PDB entry 7V0O | electron microscopy, 6.60 A resolution (low resolution: residue-level contacts below are approximate; hydrogen-bond / salt-bridge calls are withheld) | chains C and c of the 16 polymer chains in the assembly

Chain C:
Name: Spike glycoprotein E1
From: Eastern equine encephalitis virus
UniProt: Q4QXJ7 (POLS_EEEVF); residues 1-400 here correspond to UniProt positions 802-1201 (UniProt number = residue number + 801)
Sequence (400 residues; numbered 1 to 400; the number before each row is that of its first residue):
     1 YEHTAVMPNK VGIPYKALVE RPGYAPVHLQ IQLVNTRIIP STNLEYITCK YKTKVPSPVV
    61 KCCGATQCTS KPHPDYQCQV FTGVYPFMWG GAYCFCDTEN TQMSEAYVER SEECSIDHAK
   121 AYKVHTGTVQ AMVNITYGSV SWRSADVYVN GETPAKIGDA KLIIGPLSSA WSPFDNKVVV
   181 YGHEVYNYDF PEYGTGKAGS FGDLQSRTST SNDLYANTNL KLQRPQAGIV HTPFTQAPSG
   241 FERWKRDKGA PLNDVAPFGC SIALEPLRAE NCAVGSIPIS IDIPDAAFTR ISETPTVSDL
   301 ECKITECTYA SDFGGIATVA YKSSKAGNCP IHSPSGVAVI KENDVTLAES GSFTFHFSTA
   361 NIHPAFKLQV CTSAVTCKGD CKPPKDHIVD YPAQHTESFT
Cystine bridges: Cys49-Cys114, Cys62-Cys94, Cys63-Cys96, Cys68-Cys78, Cys260-Cys272, Cys302-Cys377, Cys307-Cys381, Cys329-Cys371

Chain c:
Name: Spike glycoprotein E2
From: Eastern equine encephalitis virus
UniProt: Q4QXJ7 (POLS_EEEVF); residues 1-342 here correspond to UniProt positions 325-666 (UniProt number = residue number + 324)
Sequence (342 residues; numbered 1 to 342; the number before each row is that of its first residue):
     1 DLDTHFTQYK LARPYIADCP NCGHSRCDSP IAIEEVRGDA HAGVIRIQTS AMFGLKTDGV
    61 DLAYMSFMNG KTQKSIKIDN LHVRTSAPCS LVSHHGYYIL AQCPPGDTVT VGFHDGPNRH
   121 TCTVAHKVEF RPVGREKYRH PPEHGVELPC NRYTHKRADQ GHYVEMHQPG LVADHSLLSI
   181 HSAKVKITVP SGAQVKYYCK CPDVREGITS SDHTTTCTDV KQCRAYLIDN KKWVYNSGRL
   241 PRGEGDTFKG KLHVPFVPVK AKCIATLAPE PLVEHKHRTL ILHLHPDHPT LLTTRSLGSD
   301 ANPTRQWIER PTTVNFTVTG EGLEYTWGNH PPKRVWAQES GE
Cystine bridges: Cys19-Cys122, Cys22-Cys27, Cys89-Cys103, Cys150-Cys263, Cys199-Cys223, Cys201-Cys217

Chain C / chain c interface:
Pairs across the interface (115; chain C residue first):
  Lys50(C) with Asp39(c)
  Lys52(C) with Glu35(c); Arg37(c)
  Val55(C) with Asn236(c); Gly238(c)
  Pro56(C) with Arg242(c)
  Ser57(C) with Asn236(c); Ser237(c); Leu240(c); Arg242(c)
  Pro58(C) with Gly238(c); Leu240(c); Pro241(c); Arg242(c)
  Val59(C) with Arg242(c)
  Cys62(C) with Tyr226(c)
  Phe87(C) with Asp28(c)
  Met88(C) with Tyr15(c); Ile16(c); Asp28(c); Ala173(c)
  Trp89(C) with Ile16(c); Asp28(c); Gly70(c); Ala173(c)
  Gly90(C) with Ala173(c); His175(c)
  Ala92(C) with His175(c)
  Tyr93(C) with Leu171(c); Ala173(c); Tyr226(c); Pro241(c)
  Cys94(C) with Tyr226(c)
  Phe95(C) with Arg224(c)
  Glu105(C) with Arg242(c)
  Ser111(C) with Arg37(c)
  Glu112(C) with Arg37(c); His162(c); Pro258(c)
  Glu113(C) with Arg37(c); Asp39(c); Ala40(c); Tyr153(c); Pro258(c)
  Ser115(C) with His162(c)
  Ile116(C) with Pro258(c); Val259(c); Lys260(c)
  Asp117(C) with Asn151(c)
  Tyr181(C) with Asn151(c)
  His183(C) with Pro149(c)
  Gln226(C) with Arg26(c)
  Ile229(C) with Asp18(c); Arg26(c)
  Val230(C) with Asp18(c); Arg239(c); Leu240(c)
  His231(C) with Arg26(c); Arg239(c)
  Thr232(C) with Gly238(c)
  Ala250(C) with Arg305(c)
  Leu252(C) with Arg295(c)
  Asn253(C) with Arg295(c); Glu324(c)
  Asp254(C) with Arg135(c); Thr293(c); Thr294(c); Arg295(c); Pro303(c)
  Val255(C) with Arg295(c); Ala301(c); Pro303(c); Arg305(c)
  Ala256(C) with Arg295(c); Ala301(c)
  Pro257(C) with Arg295(c); Gly298(c); Ser299(c); Ala301(c)
  Phe258(C) with Leu297(c); Gly298(c); Ser299(c)
  Gly259(C) with Arg295(c); Leu297(c)
  Cys260(C) with Arg295(c)
  Ser261(C) with Arg334(c)
  Val274(C) with Ser299(c)
  Tyr309(C) with Glu339(c)
  Ala310(C) with Gln338(c)
  Ser311(C) with Gln338(c)
  Pro383(C) with Glu339(c); Glu342(c)
  Pro384(C) with Glu339(c)
  His387(C) with His275(c); Trp336(c); Gln338(c); Glu339(c); Ser340(c)
  Ile388(C) with His275(c); Leu280(c); Val335(c)
  Val389(C) with Arg334(c); Val335(c); Trp336(c)
  Asp390(C) with Arg334(c); Val335(c); Trp336(c)
  Tyr391(C) with Leu297(c); Glu321(c); Gly322(c); Leu323(c); Glu324(c); Arg334(c); Val335(c)
  Gln394(C) with Gln338(c)
Interface residues without a listed pair, chain C (60 interface residues in all): Val60, Gly91, Phe234, Glu242, Lys245, Asp386, Pro392
Interface residues without a listed pair, chain c (66 interface residues in all): Ala17, Glu34, His41, Asn69, Lys71, Arg131, Val172, Lys200, Gln222, Cys223, Val254, Val273, Thr326, Ala337

In short:
The interface between chain C and chain c involves 60 residues on one side and 66 on the other.
Chain C is Spike glycoprotein E1 and chain c is Spike glycoprotein E2, both from Eastern equine encephalitis
virus; the structure, Cryo-EM structure of SINV/EEEV in complex with Fab fragment of a moderately/weakly
neutralizing human antibody IgG-94, was determined by electron microscopy (same publication as 7V0N and 7V0P).
